9ESX - chains A and B; structure by X-ray diffraction, 2.37 A resolution.

Chain A:
Name: Cyclin-dependent kinase 2
Source organism: Homo sapiens
Notes: EC 2.7.11.22
UniProtKB: P24941 (CDK2_HUMAN); residue numbers follow UniProt; this construct covers 1-298
Amino-acid sequence (302 residues; row label = number of the first residue in the row; numbers below 1 keep their minus sign (Gly-3 is residue -3)):
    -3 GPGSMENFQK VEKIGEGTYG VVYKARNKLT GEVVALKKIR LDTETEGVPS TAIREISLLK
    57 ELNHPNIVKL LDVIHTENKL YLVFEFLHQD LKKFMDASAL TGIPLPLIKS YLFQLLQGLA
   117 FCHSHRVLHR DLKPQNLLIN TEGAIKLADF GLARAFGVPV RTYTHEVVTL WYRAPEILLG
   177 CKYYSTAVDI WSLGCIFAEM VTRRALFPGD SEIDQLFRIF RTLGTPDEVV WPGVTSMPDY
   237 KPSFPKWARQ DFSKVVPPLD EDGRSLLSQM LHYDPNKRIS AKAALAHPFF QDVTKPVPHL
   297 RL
Unresolved in the structure: 291-298
Modified positions: Thr160 (phosphothreonine; TPO)
Differences from the reference sequence: expression tag (-3 to 0)
Residues lining bound ligands:
  - 1-bromanyl-4-methylsulfonyl-benzene (A1H6Y), molecule 1: Gly-3, Ile52, Lys56, Leu66, Leu67, Asp68, Val69
  - 1-bromanyl-4-methylsulfonyl-benzene (A1H6Y), molecule 2: Ile10, Ala31, Lys33, Glu51, Val64, Phe80, Glu81, Phe82, Leu83, Leu134, Ala144, Asp145
UniProt features mapped onto this chain:
  - active site: Asp127 (Proton acceptor)
  - binding site (ATP): Ile10 to Val18, Lys33, Glu81 to Leu83, Asp86, Lys129 to Asn132, Asp145
  - binding site (Mg(2+)): Asn132, Asp145
  - site (CDK7 binding): Lys9, Lys88, Lys89, Leu166
  - modified residue: Met1 (N-acetylmethionine), Lys6 (N6-acetyllysine), Thr14 (Phosphothreonine), Tyr15 (Phosphotyrosine), Tyr19 (Phosphotyrosine), Thr160 (Phosphothreonine)
  - natural variant: Pro45 (P45L: In a glioblastoma multiforme sample)
  - mutagenesis: Lys9 (K9F: Reduced phosphorylation by CAK), Thr14 (T14A: 2-fold increase in activity), Tyr15 (Y15F: 2-fold increase in activity), Lys88 to Lys89 (Reduced phosphorylation by CAK), Thr160 (T160A: Abolishes activity), Leu166 (L166R: Reduced phosphorylation by CAK and reduced kinase activity)

Chain B:
Name: Cyclin-A2
Source organism: Bos taurus
UniProtKB: P30274 (CCNA2_BOVIN); residues 172-432 here correspond to UniProt positions 170-430 (UniProt number = residue number - 2)
Amino-acid sequence (268 residues; each row starts with the number of its first residue):
   171 GVNEVPDYHE DIHTYLREME VKCKPKVGYM KKQPDITNSM RAILVDWLVE VGEEYKLQNE
   231 TLHLAVNYID RFLSSMSVLR GKLQLVGTAA MLLASKFEEI YPPEVAEFVY ITDDTYTKKQ
   291 VLRMEHLVLK VLAFDLAAPT INQFLTQYFL HQQPANCKVE SLAMFLGELS LIDADPYLKY
   351 LPSVIAAAAF HLALYTVTGQ SWPESLVQKT GYTLETLKPC LLDLHQTYLR APQHAQQSIR
   411 EKYKNSKYHG VSLLNPPETL NVHHHHHH
Unresolved in the structure: 433-438
Differences from the reference sequence: expression tag (171, 433-438)
Residues lining bound ligands:
  - 1-bromanyl-4-methylsulfonyl-benzene (A1H6Y), molecule 1: Met210, Ile213, Leu214, Trp217, Arg250, Leu253, Gln254
  - 1-bromanyl-4-methylsulfonyl-benzene (A1H6Y), molecule 2: Leu299, Ala303, Phe304

Chain A / chain B interface:
Pairs across the interface - 75 pairs, chain A then chain B:
  Thr41(A) with Lys288(B), hydrogen bond (backbone-side chain); Leu292(B)
  Glu42(A) with Lys266(B), hydrogen bond (backbone-side chain); Glu274(B); Val275(B), hydrogen bond (side chain-backbone)
  Gly43(A) with Lys266(B); Leu292(B); Glu295(B)
  Val44(A) with Lys266(B), hydrogen bond (backbone-side chain); Glu295(B), hydrogen bond (backbone-side chain); Leu299(B), hydrophobic
  Ser46(A) with Lys266(B)
  Ile49(A) with Leu263(B), hydrophobic; Lys266(B); Leu306(B), hydrophobic
  Arg50(A) with Lys266(B); Phe267(B), hydrogen bond (side chain-backbone); Glu269(B)
  Ile52(A) with Phe304(B), hydrophobic
  Ser53(A) with Phe267(B); Phe304(B)
  Leu54(A) with Ala307(B), hydrophobic
  Lys56(A) with Ala303(B), hydrogen bond (side chain-backbone)
  Glu57(A) with Tyr185(B), hydrogen bond; Met189(B); Asp305(B); Ala307(B)
  His71(A) with His296(B), hydrogen bond; Phe304(B)
  Thr72(A) with His296(B)
  Glu73(A) with Arg293(B), salt bridge
  Ala116(A) with Tyr178(B)
  His119(A) with Tyr178(B); Ile182(B)
  Ser120(A) with Tyr178(B); Asp181(B), hydrogen bond; Ile182(B)
  His121(A) with Tyr185(B)
  Arg122(A) with Ile182(B); Tyr185(B); Ala307(B), hydrogen bond (side chain-backbone)
  Arg150(A) with Glu268(B), salt bridge; Glu269(B); Ile270(B)
  Ala151(A) with Phe267(B), hydrophobic
  Phe152(A) with Val175(B), hydrophobic; Ile182(B), hydrophobic
  Val154(A) with Glu174(B); Ile182(B), hydrophobic; Thr316(B), hydrogen bond (backbone-side chain); Gln317(B), hydrogen bond (backbone-backbone)
  Pro155(A) with Asn173(B); Thr316(B)
  Val156(A) with Asn173(B), hydrogen bond (backbone-backbone)
  Arg157(A) with Gln228(B), hydrogen bond; Glu230(B); Glu268(B), salt bridge
  Thr158(A) with Ile270(B)
  Tyr159(A) with Ile270(B)
  Thr160(A) with Glu269(B); Ile270(B)
  Tyr179(A) with Asn173(B)
  Ser181(A) with Val172(B), hydrogen bond (side chain-backbone); Asn173(B); Val175(B)
  Thr182(A) with Val172(B)
  Pro271(A) with Val172(B)
  Asn272(A) with Gly171(B); Val172(B), hydrogen bond (side chain-backbone)
  Ser276(A) with Asp177(B), hydrogen bond; Tyr178(B)
  Ala277(A) with Tyr178(B), hydrogen bond (backbone-side chain)
  Lys278(A) with Asp177(B), hydrogen bond (side chain-backbone); Tyr178(B), hydrogen bond (backbone-side chain); Asp181(B), salt bridge
Also at the interface, not in a pair above, chain A (44 interface residues in all): Val69, Leu76, Glu162, Tyr180, Ala183, Ala279
Also at the interface, not in a pair above, chain B (39 interface residues in all): His179, Leu186, Tyr271, Gln313, Leu320

Overview:
44 residues of chain A face 39 of chain B across their interface; the contacts include 21 hydrogen bonds and 4
salt bridges. Polar contacts include Glu73(A)-Arg293(B), Arg150(A)-Glu268(B) and Arg157(A)-Glu268(B). One
1-bromanyl-4-methylsulfonyl-benzene molecule is bound between chain A and chain B.
Here chain A is Cyclin-dependent kinase 2 (Homo sapiens) and chain B is Cyclin-A2 (Bos taurus). Entry 9ESX
(CDK2-cyclin A in complex with FragLite 17) was determined by X-ray diffraction together with 9ESJ, 9ESK,
9ESL, 9ESN, 9ESO, 9ESP and 21 further entries from the same study.
